PDB entry 5S52 | X-ray diffraction, 2.83 A resolution | chains C and E of the 6 polymer chains in the assembly

== Chain C ==
Molecule: Tubulin alpha-1B chain
From: Bos taurus
Reference sequence: P81947 (TBA1B_BOVIN); residue numbers follow UniProt; this construct covers 1-451
Amino-acid sequence (451 residues; row label = number of the first residue in the row):
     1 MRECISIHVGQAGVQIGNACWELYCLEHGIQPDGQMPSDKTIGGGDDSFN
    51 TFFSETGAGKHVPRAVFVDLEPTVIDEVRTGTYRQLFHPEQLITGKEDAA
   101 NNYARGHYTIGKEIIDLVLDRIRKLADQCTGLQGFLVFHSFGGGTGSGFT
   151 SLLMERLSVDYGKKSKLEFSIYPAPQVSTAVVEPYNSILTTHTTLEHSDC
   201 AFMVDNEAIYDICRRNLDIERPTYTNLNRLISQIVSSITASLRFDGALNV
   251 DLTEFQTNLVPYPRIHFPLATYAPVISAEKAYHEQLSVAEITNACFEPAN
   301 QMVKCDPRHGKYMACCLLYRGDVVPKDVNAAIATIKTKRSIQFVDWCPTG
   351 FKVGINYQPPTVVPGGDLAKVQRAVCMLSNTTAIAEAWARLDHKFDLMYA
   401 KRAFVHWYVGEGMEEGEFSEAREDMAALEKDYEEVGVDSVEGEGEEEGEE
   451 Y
Disordered / not traced: 441-451
Metal / ion sites: Ca2+: Asp39, Thr41, Gly44, Glu55
Residues lining bound ligands: GTP (guanosine-5'-triphosphate): Gly10, Gln11, Ala12, Gln15, Ile16, Asp69, Asp98, Ala99, Ala100, Asn101, Ser140, Gly142, Gly143, Gly144, Thr145, Gly146, Ile171, Val177, Ser178, Thr179, Glu183, Asn206, Tyr224, Leu227, Asn228, Ile231

== Chain E ==
Molecule: Stathmin-4
From: Rattus norvegicus
Reference sequence: P63043 (STMN4_RAT); residues 5-145 here correspond to UniProt positions 49-189 (UniProt number = residue number + 44)
Amino-acid sequence (143 residues; row label = number of the first residue in the row):
     3 MADMEVIELNKCTSGQSFEVILKPPSFDGVPEFNASLPRRRDPSLEEIQK
    53 KLEAAEERRKYQEAELLKHLAEKREHEREVIQKAIEENNNFIKMAKEKLA
   103 QKMESNKENREAHLAAMLERLQEKDKHAEEVRKNKELKEEASR
Disordered / not traced: 3-5, 29-43, 144-145
Differences from the reference sequence: initiating methionine (3); expression tag (4)
Curated features (UniProtKB/Swiss-Prot):
  - modified residue: Ser46 (Phosphoserine)

== How chain C and chain E interact ==
Contacting residue pairs (33):
  His107(C) - Lys104(E)
  His107(C) - Met105(E)
  Tyr108(C) - Lys104(E)
  Tyr108(C) - Met105(E)  hydrophobic
  Tyr108(C) - Asn108(E)
  Thr109(C) - Arg112(E)
  Lys112(C) - Met105(E)
  Leu152(C) - Leu101(E)  hydrophobic
  Glu155(C) - Leu101(E)
  Glu155(C) - Lys104(E)  salt bridge
  Arg156(C) - Leu101(E)
  Ser158(C) - Phe93(E)
  Ser158(C) - Ile94(E)
  Val159(C) - Ile94(E)
  Val159(C) - Ala97(E)  hydrophobic
  Val159(C) - Lys98(E)
  Gly162(C) - Asn90(E)
  Gly162(C) - Ile94(E)
  Lys163(C) - Asn90(E)  hydrogen bond (backbone-side chain)
  Thr193(C) - Lys104(E)
  His197(C) - Phe93(E)
  His197(C) - Ala97(E)
  Val409(C) - His115(E)  hydrogen bond (backbone-side chain)
  Gly410(C) - His115(E)
  Glu411(C) - Asn108(E)  hydrogen bond (backbone-side chain)
  Glu411(C) - Arg112(E)  salt bridge
  Gly412(C) - Asn108(E)  hydrogen bond (backbone-side chain)
  Gly412(C) - Asn111(E)  hydrogen bond (backbone-side chain)
  Gly412(C) - Arg112(E)
  Met413(C) - Asn108(E)
  Glu414(C) - Ser107(E)  hydrogen bond
  Glu414(C) - Asn111(E)  hydrogen bond
  Glu417(C) - Lys104(E)
Interface residues without a listed pair, chain C (21 interface residues in all): Glu196
Interface residues without a listed pair, chain E (15 interface residues in all): Glu89, Lys100

== Overview ==
21 residues of chain C face 15 of chain E across their interface, with 7 hydrogen bonds and 2 salt bridges.
Polar pairs include Glu155(C)-Lys104(E), Glu411(C)-Arg112(E) and Lys163(C)-Asn90(E). Bound to chain C: GTP.
Asp39(C), Thr41(C), Gly44(C) and Glu55(C) form the Ca2+ site.
Here chain C is Tubulin alpha-1B chain (Bos taurus) and chain E is Stathmin-4 (Rattus norvegicus). Entry 5S52
(Tubulin-Z50145861-complex) was determined by X-ray diffraction together with 5S4L, 5S4M, 5S4N, 5S4O, 5S4P,
5S4Q and 52 further entries from the same study.
